Entry 7RSR (X-ray diffraction, 1.98 A resolution); this record covers chains A and T of the 3 polymer chains in the assembly.

# Chain A
Molecule: DNA polymerase
Source organism: Thermococcus kodakarensis
Notes: EC 2.7.7.7
UniProt: D0VWU9 (D0VWU9_THEKO); residue numbers follow UniProt; this construct covers 1-774
Amino-acid sequence (774 residues; numbered 1 to 774; the number before each row is that of its first residue):
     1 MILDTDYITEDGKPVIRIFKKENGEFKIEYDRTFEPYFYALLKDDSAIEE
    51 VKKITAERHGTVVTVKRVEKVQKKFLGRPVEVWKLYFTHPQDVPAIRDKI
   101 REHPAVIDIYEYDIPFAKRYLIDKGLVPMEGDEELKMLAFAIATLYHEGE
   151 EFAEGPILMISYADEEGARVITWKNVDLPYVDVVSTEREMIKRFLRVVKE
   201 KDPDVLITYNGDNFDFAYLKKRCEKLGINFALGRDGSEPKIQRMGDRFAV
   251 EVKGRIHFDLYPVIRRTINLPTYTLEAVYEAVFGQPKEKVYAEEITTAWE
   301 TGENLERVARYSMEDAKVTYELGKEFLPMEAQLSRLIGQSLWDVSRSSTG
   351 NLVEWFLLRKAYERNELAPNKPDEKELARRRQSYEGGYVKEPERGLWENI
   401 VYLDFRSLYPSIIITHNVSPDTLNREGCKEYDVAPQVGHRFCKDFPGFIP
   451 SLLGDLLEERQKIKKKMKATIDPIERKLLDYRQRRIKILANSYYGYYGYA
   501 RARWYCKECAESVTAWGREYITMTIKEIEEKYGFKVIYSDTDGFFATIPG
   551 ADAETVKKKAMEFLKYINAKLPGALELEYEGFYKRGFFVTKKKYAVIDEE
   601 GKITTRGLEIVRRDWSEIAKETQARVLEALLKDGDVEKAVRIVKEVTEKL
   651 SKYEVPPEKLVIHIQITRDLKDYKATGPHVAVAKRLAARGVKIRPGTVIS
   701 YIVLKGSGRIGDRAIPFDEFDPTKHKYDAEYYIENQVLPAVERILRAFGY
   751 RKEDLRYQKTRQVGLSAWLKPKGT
Disordered / not traced: 757-774
Differences from the reference sequence: conflict Ala141 (Asp in D0VWU9), Ala143 (Glu in D0VWU9), His147 (Glu in D0VWU9), Arg485 (Ala in D0VWU9), Lys584 (Glu in D0VWU9), Ile664 (Glu in D0VWU9)
Reported in the primary citation:
  - binding site for Primer: Lys592, Tyr594, Arg606
  - conformationally variable residues (side-chain flip): Arg606
  - catalytic residues: Asp542

# Chain T
Molecule: Template
Sequence (16 nucleotides; each row starts with the number of its first residue):
     1 AAATTCGCAGTTCGCG
Disordered / not traced: 1

# Interface between chain A and chain T
Residue-residue contacts (42):
  Arg266(A) - DA2(T)  salt bridge to the phosphate
  Ser348(A) - DA2(T)  phosphate contact
  Ser348(A) - DA3(T)  hydrogen bond to the phosphate
  Thr349(A) - DA3(T)  phosphate contact
  Gly350(A) - DA3(T)  hydrogen bond to the phosphate
  Ser383(A) - DT5(T)  hydrogen bond to the phosphate
  Tyr384(A) - DT4(T)  sugar contact
  Tyr384(A) - DT5(T)  sugar contact
  Glu385(A) - DT5(T)  phosphate contact
  Glu385(A) - DC6(T)  phosphate contact
  Gly386(A) - DT5(T)  hydrogen bond to the phosphate
  Gly386(A) - DC6(T)  hydrogen bond to the phosphate
  Gly387(A) - DC6(T)  sugar contact
  Val389(A) - DC6(T)  phosphate contact
  Val389(A) - DG7(T)  phosphate contact
  Tyr494(A) - DT4(T)  base contact
  Gly495(A) - DA3(T)  sugar contact
  Gly495(A) - DT4(T)  sugar contact
  Gly498(A) - DT4(T)  sugar contact
  Tyr499(A) - DA2(T)  sugar contact
  Tyr499(A) - DA3(T)  phosphate contact
  Tyr499(A) - DT4(T)  phosphate contact
  Arg501(A) - DA2(T)  base contact
  Thr590(A) - DC8(T)  sugar contact
  Lys591(A) - DG7(T)  salt bridge to the phosphate
  Lys591(A) - DC8(T)  sugar contact
  Lys592(A) - DC6(T)  base contact
  Lys593(A) - DC8(T)  hydrogen bond to the phosphate
  Lys593(A) - DA9(T)  salt bridge to the phosphate
  Trp615(A) - DG10(T)  phosphate contact
  Thr676(A) - DT12(T)  sugar contact
  Pro678(A) - DT11(T)  phosphate contact
  Pro678(A) - DT12(T)  phosphate contact
  Arg709(A) - DT12(T)  phosphate contact
  Arg709(A) - DC13(T)  salt bridge to the phosphate
  Ile710(A) - DT12(T)  hydrogen bond to the phosphate
  Gly711(A) - DT12(T)  hydrogen bond to the phosphate
  Tyr731(A) - DT11(T)  hydrogen bond to the phosphate
  Asn735(A) - DT11(T)  hydrogen bond to the phosphate
  Pro739(A) - DG10(T)  phosphate contact
  Arg743(A) - DA9(T)  salt bridge to the phosphate
  Arg743(A) - DG10(T)  salt bridge to the phosphate
Other interface residues (no listed pair), chain A (34 interface residues in all): Asn351, Tyr496, Glu609, Arg612, Gly677

# In short
Chain A and chain T form an interface of 34 and 12 residues respectively, with 10 hydrogen bonds and 6 salt
bridges. Polar contacts include Ser348(A)-DA3(T), Gly350(A)-DA3(T) and Ser383(A)-DT5(T). The paper reports the
catalytic residue Asp542(A); a binding site for Primer at Lys592(A), Tyr594(A) and Arg606(A).
Here chain A is DNA polymerase (Thermococcus kodakarensis) and chain T is Template. Entry 7RSR (Kod-RI
incorporating PMT, n+2) was determined by X-ray diffraction together with 7TQW and 7RSS from the same study.
